Entry 2FHJ (X-ray diffraction, 2.00 A resolution); this record covers chains C and D of the 4 polymer chains in the assembly.

Chain C:
Protein: Formylmethanofuran--tetrahydromethanopterin formyltransferase
Organism: Methanopyrus kandleri
Notes: EC 2.3.1.101
UniProt: Q49610 (FTR_METKA); residue numbers follow UniProt; this construct covers 1-296
Sequence (296 residues; each row starts with the number of its first residue):
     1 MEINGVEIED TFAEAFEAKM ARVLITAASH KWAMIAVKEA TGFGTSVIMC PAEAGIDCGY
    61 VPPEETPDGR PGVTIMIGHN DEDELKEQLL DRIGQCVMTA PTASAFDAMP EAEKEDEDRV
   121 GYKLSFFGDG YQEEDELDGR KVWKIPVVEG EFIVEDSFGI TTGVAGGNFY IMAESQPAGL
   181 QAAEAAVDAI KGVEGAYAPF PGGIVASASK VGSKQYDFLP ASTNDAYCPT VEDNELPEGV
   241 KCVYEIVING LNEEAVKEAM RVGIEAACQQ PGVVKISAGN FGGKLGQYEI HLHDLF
Bound ions: K+ site 1: Glu39 (shared with Thr41(D), Gly44(D), Ala54(D), Pro199(D) of chain D); K+ site 2: Gly44, Ala54, Pro199 (shared with Glu39(D) of chain D); K+ site 3: Asp57, Lys191, Val193, Ala196; K+ site 4: Val97, Met98, Ala100, Ala103; K+ site 5: Glu113, Thr161, Thr162, Leu251
Ligand contacts:
  - H4Z (5-(4-{[1-(2-amino-5-formyl-7-methyl-4-oxo-3,4,5,6,7,8-hexahydropteridin-6-yl)ethyl]amino}phenyl)-5-deoxy-1-O-{5-O-[(1,3-dicarboxypropoxy)(hydroxy)phosphoryl]pentofuranosyl}pentitol): Phe16, Ile48, Asn168, Tyr170, Ser209, Lys210, Val211, Ala221, Glu245, Val247, Gly279, Phe281
  - MFN (N-[4,5,7-tricarboxyheptanoyl]-L-gamma-glutamyl-N-{2-[4-({5-[(formylamino)methyl]-3-furyl}methoxy)phenyl]ethyl}-D-glutamine), molecule 1: Ser46, Ile48, Met49, Phe200, Val205, Ser207, Ala208, Ser209, Phe218, Leu219, Ala221, Glu245
  - MFN, molecule 2: Leu90, Gly94, Gln95, Met98, Thr99, Lys123, Leu124, Phe126, Phe127
UniProt features mapped onto this chain:
  - mutagenesis: Arg261 (R261E: Weakens dimer-dimer association. Thermolabile)

Chain D:
Protein: Formylmethanofuran--tetrahydromethanopterin formyltransferase
Organism: Methanopyrus kandleri
Notes: EC 2.3.1.101
UniProt: Q49610 (FTR_METKA); residue numbers follow UniProt; this construct covers 1-296
Sequence (296 residues; numbered 1 to 296; the number before each row is that of its first residue):
     1 MEINGVEIED TFAEAFEAKM ARVLITAASH KWAMIAVKEA TGFGTSVIMC PAEAGIDCGY
    61 VPPEETPDGR PGVTIMIGHN DEDELKEQLL DRIGQCVMTA PTASAFDAMP EAEKEDEDRV
   121 GYKLSFFGDG YQEEDELDGR KVWKIPVVEG EFIVEDSFGI TTGVAGGNFY IMAESQPAGL
   181 QAAEAAVDAI KGVEGAYAPF PGGIVASASK VGSKQYDFLP ASTNDAYCPT VEDNELPEGV
   241 KCVYEIVING LNEEAVKEAM RVGIEAACQQ PGVVKISAGN FGGKLGQYEI HLHDLF
Modified positions: Cys58 (s-hydroxycysteine; CSO)
Differences from the reference sequence: modified residue (58)
Bound ions: K+ site 1: Glu39 (shared with Gly44(C), Ala54(C), Pro199(C) of chain C); K+ site 2: Thr41, Gly44, Ala54, Pro199 (shared with Glu39(C) of chain C); K+ site 3: Asp57, Lys191, Val193, Ala196; K+ site 4: Met98, Ala100, Ala103; K+ site 5: Glu113, Thr161, Thr162, Leu251
Ligand contacts:
  - MFN (N-[4,5,7-tricarboxyheptanoyl]-L-gamma-glutamyl-N-{2-[4-({5-[(formylamino)methyl]-3-furyl}methoxy)phenyl]ethyl}-D-glutamine), molecule 1: Ser46, Ile48, Met49, Tyr170, Phe200, Val205, Ser207, Ala208, Ser209, Leu219, Ala221, Glu245, Val247
  - MFN, molecule 2: Leu90, Gly94, Gln95, Met98, Thr99, Tyr122, Lys123, Leu124, Phe126, Phe127
UniProt features mapped onto this chain:
  - mutagenesis: Arg261 (R261E: Weakens dimer-dimer association. Thermolabile)

Interface between chain C and chain D:
Pairs across the interface (165):
  Lys31(C) - Glu184(D)  salt bridge
  Trp32(C) - Leu180(D)
  Trp32(C) - Glu184(D)
  Trp32(C) - Ile204(D)  hydrophobic
  Ile35(C) - Pro201(D)
  Ile35(C) - Gly202(D)
  Glu39(C) - Thr41(D)
  Glu39(C) - Gly42(D)
  Glu39(C) - Phe43(D)  hydrogen bond (backbone-backbone)
  Glu39(C) - Gly44(D)  hydrogen bond (side chain-backbone)
  Glu39(C) - Thr45(D)
  Glu39(C) - Pro199(D)
  Thr41(C) - Glu39(D)
  Gly42(C) - Glu39(D)
  Gly42(C) - Gly42(D)
  Gly42(C) - Phe43(D)
  Phe43(C) - Glu39(D)  hydrogen bond (backbone-backbone)
  Phe43(C) - Gly42(D)
  Phe43(C) - Phe43(D)  hydrophobic
  Phe43(C) - Pro51(D)  hydrophobic
  Phe43(C) - Gln88(D)
  Phe43(C) - Asp91(D)
  Phe43(C) - Arg92(D)
  Gly44(C) - Glu39(D)  hydrogen bond (backbone-side chain)
  Thr45(C) - Glu39(D)
  Thr45(C) - Gln95(D)  hydrogen bond (side chain-backbone)
  Ser46(C) - Gln95(D)  hydrogen bond
  Ile48(C) - Gln95(D)
  Met49(C) - Leu90(D)
  Met49(C) - Asp91(D)
  Met49(C) - Gln95(D)  hydrogen bond (backbone-side chain)
  Cys50(C) - Gln95(D)
  Pro51(C) - Phe43(D)  hydrophobic
  Gln88(C) - Phe43(D)
  Leu90(C) - Met49(D)
  Asp91(C) - Phe43(D)
  Asp91(C) - Met49(D)
  Arg92(C) - Phe43(D)
  Gln95(C) - Thr45(D)  hydrogen bond (backbone-side chain)
  Gln95(C) - Ser46(D)  hydrogen bond
  Gln95(C) - Ile48(D)
  Gln95(C) - Met49(D)  hydrogen bond (side chain-backbone)
  Gln95(C) - Cys50(D)
  Cys96(C) - Pro201(D)
  Met98(C) - Ser207(D)  hydrogen bond (backbone-side chain)
  Thr99(C) - Phe200(D)
  Thr99(C) - Pro201(D)
  Thr99(C) - Ile204(D)
  Thr99(C) - Val205(D)
  Thr99(C) - Ala206(D)  hydrogen bond (backbone-backbone)
  Thr99(C) - Ser207(D)
  Ala100(C) - Pro201(D)  hydrophobic
  Ala100(C) - Ala206(D)
  Pro101(C) - Leu180(D)  hydrophobic
  Pro101(C) - Pro201(D)
  Pro101(C) - Ile204(D)  hydrophobic
  Pro101(C) - Ala206(D)
  Thr102(C) - Gln176(D)
  Thr102(C) - Leu180(D)
  Phe126(C) - Tyr216(D)
  Phe126(C) - Phe218(D)  hydrophobic
  Phe126(C) - Leu219(D)
  Phe127(C) - Ser207(D)
  Phe127(C) - Ser209(D)
  Phe127(C) - Ser222(D)
  Phe127(C) - Thr223(D)  hydrogen bond (backbone-backbone)
  Gly128(C) - Thr223(D)
  Asp129(C) - Lys210(D)  salt bridge
  Asp129(C) - Ser213(D)  hydrogen bond
  Asp129(C) - Lys214(D)  salt bridge
  Asp129(C) - Gln215(D)  hydrogen bond (side chain-backbone)
  Asp129(C) - Tyr216(D)
  Asp129(C) - Ser222(D)  hydrogen bond
  Gly130(C) - Gln215(D)
  Gly130(C) - Tyr216(D)  hydrogen bond (backbone-side chain)
  Tyr131(C) - Lys214(D)
  Tyr131(C) - Asp225(D)  hydrogen bond
  Tyr131(C) - Val231(D)  hydrophobic
  Tyr131(C) - Asp233(D)  hydrogen bond
  Gln132(C) - Tyr216(D)  hydrogen bond
  Pro146(C) - Thr223(D)  hydrogen bond (backbone-side chain)
  Pro146(C) - Cys228(D)
  Pro146(C) - Thr230(D)
  Val147(C) - Ala206(D)
  Val147(C) - Ser207(D)
  Val147(C) - Thr223(D)
  Val147(C) - Cys228(D)
  Val147(C) - Pro229(D)
  Val148(C) - Ala206(D)
  Val148(C) - Ala208(D)
  Val148(C) - Asn224(D)
  Val148(C) - Tyr227(D)
  Val148(C) - Cys228(D)
  Val148(C) - Pro229(D)
  Val148(C) - Cys242(D)
  Val148(C) - Val243(D)  hydrogen bond (backbone-backbone)
  Glu149(C) - Ala206(D)  hydrogen bond (backbone-backbone)
  Glu149(C) - Cys242(D)
  Glu149(C) - Val243(D)  hydrogen bond (backbone-backbone)
  Glu149(C) - Tyr244(D)  hydrogen bond
  Gly150(C) - Thr230(D)
  Gln176(C) - Thr102(D)
  Gln176(C) - Glu149(D)
  Leu180(C) - Trp32(D)
  Leu180(C) - Pro101(D)  hydrophobic
  Leu180(C) - Thr102(D)
  Glu184(C) - Lys31(D)  salt bridge
  Glu184(C) - Trp32(D)
  Pro199(C) - Glu39(D)
  Phe200(C) - Thr99(D)
  Pro201(C) - Ile35(D)
  Pro201(C) - Cys96(D)
  Pro201(C) - Thr99(D)
  Pro201(C) - Ala100(D)  hydrophobic
  Pro201(C) - Pro101(D)
  Gly202(C) - Ile35(D)
  Ile204(C) - Trp32(D)  hydrophobic
  Ile204(C) - Thr99(D)
  Ile204(C) - Pro101(D)  hydrophobic
  Val205(C) - Thr99(D)
  Ala206(C) - Thr99(D)  hydrogen bond (backbone-backbone)
  Ala206(C) - Ala100(D)
  Ala206(C) - Pro101(D)  hydrophobic
  Ala206(C) - Val147(D)
  Ala206(C) - Val148(D)
  Ala206(C) - Glu149(D)  hydrogen bond (backbone-backbone)
  Ser207(C) - Met98(D)
  Ser207(C) - Thr99(D)
  Ser207(C) - Phe127(D)
  Ser207(C) - Val147(D)
  Ala208(C) - Val148(D)
  Lys210(C) - Asp129(D)  salt bridge
  Ser213(C) - Asp129(D)  hydrogen bond
  Lys214(C) - Asp129(D)  hydrogen bond (backbone-side chain)
  Gln215(C) - Asp129(D)  hydrogen bond (backbone-side chain)
  Tyr216(C) - Phe126(D)
  Tyr216(C) - Asp129(D)
  Tyr216(C) - Gly130(D)
  Tyr216(C) - Gln132(D)  hydrogen bond
  Phe218(C) - Phe126(D)  hydrophobic
  Leu219(C) - Phe126(D)
  Ser222(C) - Phe127(D)
  Ser222(C) - Asp129(D)
  Thr223(C) - Phe127(D)  hydrogen bond (backbone-backbone)
  Thr223(C) - Gly128(D)
  Thr223(C) - Pro146(D)  hydrogen bond (side chain-backbone)
  Thr223(C) - Val147(D)
  Asn224(C) - Val148(D)
  Asp225(C) - Tyr131(D)
  Tyr227(C) - Val148(D)
  Cys228(C) - Pro146(D)
  Cys228(C) - Val147(D)
  Cys228(C) - Val148(D)
  Pro229(C) - Val147(D)
  Pro229(C) - Val148(D)
  Thr230(C) - Pro146(D)
  Thr230(C) - Gly150(D)
  Val231(C) - Tyr131(D)  hydrophobic
  Val231(C) - Pro146(D)  hydrophobic
  Asp233(C) - Tyr131(D)  hydrogen bond
  Cys242(C) - Val148(D)
  Cys242(C) - Glu149(D)  hydrogen bond (side chain-backbone)
  Val243(C) - Val148(D)  hydrogen bond (backbone-backbone)
  Val243(C) - Glu149(D)  hydrogen bond (backbone-backbone)
  Tyr244(C) - Glu149(D)  hydrogen bond
Also at the interface, not in a pair above, chain C (75 interface residues in all): Lys38, Gly94, Glu151, Ser209, Ala221, Lys241
Also at the interface, not in a pair above, chain D (75 interface residues in all): Lys38, Gly94, Glu151, Ala221, Lys241

In short:
Chain C and chain D each contribute 75 residues to their interface; the contacts include 38 hydrogen bonds and
5 salt bridges. Among the polar pairs are Lys31(C)-Glu184(D), Asp129(C)-Lys210(D) and Asp129(C)-Lys214(D).
Compound MFN is bound between chain C and chain D.
Here chain C is Formylmethanofuran--tetrahydromethanopterin formyltransferase and chain D is
Formylmethanofuran--tetrahydromethanopterin formyltransferase, both from Methanopyrus kandleri. Entry 2FHJ
(Crystal structure of formylmethanofuran: tetrahydromethanopterin formyltransferase in complex with its
coenzymes) was determined by X-ray diffraction (same publication as 2FHK).
